Entry 9E7E (X-ray diffraction, 2.75 A resolution); this record covers chains H and R of the 3 polymer chains in the assembly.

Chain H:
Molecule: BL3-6 Fab heavy chain
Organism: Homo sapiens
Notes: antibody fragment or engineered binder
Chain sequence (233 residues; numbered 1 to 233; the number before each row is that of its first residue):
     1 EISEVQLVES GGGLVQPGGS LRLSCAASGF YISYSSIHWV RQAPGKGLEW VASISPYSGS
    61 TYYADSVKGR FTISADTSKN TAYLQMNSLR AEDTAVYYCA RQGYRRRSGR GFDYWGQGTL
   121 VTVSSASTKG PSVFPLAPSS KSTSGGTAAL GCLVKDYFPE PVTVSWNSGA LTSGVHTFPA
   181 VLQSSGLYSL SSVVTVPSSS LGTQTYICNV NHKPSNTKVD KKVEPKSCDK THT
Unresolved in the structure: 1-2, 229-233
Disulfides: Cys-25/Cys-99, Cys-152/Cys-208

Chain R:
Molecule: Rev Response Element SLII A31C/G39C
Sequence (72 nucleotides; row label = number of the first residue in the row):
     1 GGCACUAUGG GCGCAGCGUC AAUGACGCUG CCGGUACACG CCAGACAAGA AACACUUGUC
    61 UGAUAUAGUG CC
Construct notes: conflict G1 (A7174 in 902798), G49 (U7222 in 902798), A50 (U7223 in 902798), C72 (A7241 in 902798); engineered mutation C31 (A7204 in 902798), C39 (G7212 in 902798); insertion (52-55)

How chain H and chain R interact:
Contacting residue pairs (22):
  Tyr-34(H) with A50(R), stacking on the base
  His-38(H) with A52(R), base contact
  Ser-55(H) with A52(R), phosphate contact; C53(R), base contact
  Pro-56(H) with A51(R), sugar contact; A52(R), phosphate contact; C53(R), hydrogen bond to the base
  Tyr-57(H) with A50(R), hydrogen bond to the sugar; A51(R), stacking on the base; A54(R), base contact
  Ser-58(H) with C53(R), hydrogen bond to the base; A54(R), base contact
  Ser-60(H) with C53(R), hydrogen bond to the base
  Tyr-62(H) with C53(R), sugar contact
  Gln-102(H) with A52(R), hydrogen bond to the base
  Tyr-104(H) with A50(R), base contact; A51(R), phosphate contact
  Arg-105(H) with A48(R), salt bridge to the phosphate; G49(R), salt bridge to the phosphate; A51(R), hydrogen bond to the phosphate
  Arg-106(H) with G49(R), salt bridge to the phosphate
  Arg-110(H) with A52(R), hydrogen bond to the sugar
Interface residues without a listed pair, chain H (15 interface residues in all): Ser-36, Gly-103

Summary:
The interface between chain H and chain R involves 15 residues on one side and 7 on the other; the contacts
include 7 hydrogen bonds, 3 salt bridges and 2 aromatic stacking contacts. Among the polar pairs are
Pro-56(H)/C53(R), Ser-58(H)/C53(R) and Ser-60(H)/C53(R).
Chain H is BL3-6 Fab heavy chain (Homo sapiens) and chain R is Rev Response Element SLII A31C/G39C; the
structure, Crystal structure of HIV-1 RRE SLII A31CG39C mutant in complex with Fab BL3-6, was determined by
X-ray diffraction.
